2CU9 - chain A; structure by X-ray diffraction, 1.80 A resolution.

[Chain A]
Name: Histone chaperone cia1
Source organism: Schizosaccharomyces pombe
Notes: fragment: N-terminal region 1-161
UniProtKB: O74515 (CIA1_SCHPO); residue numbers follow UniProt; this construct covers 1-161
Amino-acid sequence (161 residues; row label = number of the first residue in the row):
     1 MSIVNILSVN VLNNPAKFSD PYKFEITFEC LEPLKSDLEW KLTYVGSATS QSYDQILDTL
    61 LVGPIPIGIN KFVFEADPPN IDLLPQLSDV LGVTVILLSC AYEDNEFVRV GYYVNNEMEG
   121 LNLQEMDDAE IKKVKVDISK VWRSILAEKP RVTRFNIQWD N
Residues lining bound ligands: 2-(2-methoxyethoxy)ethanol (PG0): Val95, Gly111, Tyr112, Tyr113, Lys149, Pro150, Arg151

[Overview]
Bound to chain A: 2-(2-methoxyethoxy)ethanol.
Chain A is Histone chaperone cia1 (Schizosaccharomyces pombe); the structure, Crystal structure of Histone
chaperone cia1, was determined by X-ray diffraction, deposited together with 2Z34 and 2Z3F.
